PDB entry 8UB4 | electron microscopy, 2.90 A resolution | chains B and G of the 10 polymer chains in the assembly

# Chain B
Name: Cell division control protein 48
Organism: Saccharomyces cerevisiae
Notes: EC 3.6.4.6
UniProtKB: P25694 (CDC48_YEAST); residues 1-835 here = UniProt positions 1-835
Sequence (835 residues; numbered 1 to 835; the number before each row is that of its first residue):
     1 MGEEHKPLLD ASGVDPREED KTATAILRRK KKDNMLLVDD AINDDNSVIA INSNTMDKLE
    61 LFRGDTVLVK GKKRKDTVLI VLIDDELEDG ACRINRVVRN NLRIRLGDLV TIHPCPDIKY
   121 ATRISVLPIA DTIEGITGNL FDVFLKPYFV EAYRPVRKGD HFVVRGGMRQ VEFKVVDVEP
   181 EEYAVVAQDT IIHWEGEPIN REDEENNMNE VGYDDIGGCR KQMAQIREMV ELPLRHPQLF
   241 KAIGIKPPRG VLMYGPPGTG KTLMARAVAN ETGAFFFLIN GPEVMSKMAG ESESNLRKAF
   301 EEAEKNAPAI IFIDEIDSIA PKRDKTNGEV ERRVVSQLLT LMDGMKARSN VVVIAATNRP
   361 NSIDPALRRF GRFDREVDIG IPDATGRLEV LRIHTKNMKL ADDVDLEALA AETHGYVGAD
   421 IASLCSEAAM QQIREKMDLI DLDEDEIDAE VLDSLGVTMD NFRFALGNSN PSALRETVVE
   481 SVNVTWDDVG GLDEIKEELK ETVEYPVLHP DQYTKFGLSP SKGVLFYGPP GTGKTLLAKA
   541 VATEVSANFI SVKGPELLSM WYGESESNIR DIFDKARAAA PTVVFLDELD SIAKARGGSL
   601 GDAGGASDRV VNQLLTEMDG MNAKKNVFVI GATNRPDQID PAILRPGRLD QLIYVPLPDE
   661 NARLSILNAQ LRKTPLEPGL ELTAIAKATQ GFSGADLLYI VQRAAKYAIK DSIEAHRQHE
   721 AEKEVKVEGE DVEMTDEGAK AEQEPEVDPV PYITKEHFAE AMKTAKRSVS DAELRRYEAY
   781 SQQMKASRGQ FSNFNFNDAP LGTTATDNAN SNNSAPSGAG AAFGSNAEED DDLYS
Unresolved in the structure: 1-210, 723-747, 797-835
Bound ions: Mg2+ site 1: Thr262 (together with 08T); Mg2+ site 2: Thr535 (together with 08T)
Small-molecule neighbours:
  - 08T ([[[(2R,3S,4R,5R)-5-(6-aminopurin-9-yl)-3,4-bis(oxidanyl)oxolan-2-yl]methoxy-oxidanyl-phosphoryl]oxy-oxidanyl-phosphoryl]oxy-tris(fluoranyl)beryllium), molecule 1: Asp215, Ile216, Gly217, Pro256, Pro257, Gly258, Thr259, Gly260, Lys261, Thr262, Leu263, Arg266, Glu315, Asn358, Val390, His394, Gly418, Ala419, Ala422
  - 08T, molecule 2: Arg369, Phe370, Arg372
  - 08T, molecule 3: Asp619, Arg645, Arg648
  - 08T: Asp488, Val489, Gly490, Leu492, Pro529, Pro530, Gly531, Thr532, Gly533, Lys534, Thr535, Leu536, Lys539, Glu588, Asn634, Ile666, Gln670, Gly694, Ala695, Leu698
Curated features (UniProtKB/Swiss-Prot):
  - binding site (ATP): Pro257 to Leu263, Asn358, His394, Gly531 to Leu536
  - modified residue: Ser472 (Phosphoserine), Ser519 (Phosphoserine), Thr735 (Phosphothreonine), Ser770 (Phosphoserine)
  - cross-link (Glycyl lysine isopeptide (Lys-Gly)): Lys305 (interchain with G-Cter in ubiquitin), Lys322 (interchain with G-Cter in ubiquitin), Lys346 (interchain with G-Cter in ubiquitin), Lys522 (interchain with G-Cter in ubiquitin), Lys539 (interchain with G-Cter in ubiquitin), Lys594 (interchain with G-Cter in ubiquitin), Lys673 (interchain with G-Cter in ubiquitin)
What the authors report for this chain:
  - binding site for Substrate (chain G): Lys287 to Ala289, Met560 to Tyr562
  - self-association interface (contacts with another copy of this molecule); pairs are residue here / residue on that copy: Ile709-Tyr505 (hydrophobic contact)
  - catalytic residues: Glu315, Arg369, Arg372, Glu588, Arg645, Arg648 (citing earlier work)
  - binding site for 08T: Arg369, Arg372, Arg645, Arg648

# Chain G
Name: Substrate
Organism: Saccharomyces cerevisiae
Sequence (22 residues; numbered 1 to 22; the number before each row is that of its first residue):
     1 AAAAAAAAAA AAAVAVAVAV AA

# Chain B / chain G interface
Pairs across the interface (15; chain B residue first):
  Lys287(B) - Ala4(G)  hydrogen bond (backbone-backbone)
  Met288(B) - Ala2(G)
  Ala289(B) - Ala2(G)
  Met560(B) - Ala15(G)
  Met560(B) - Val16(G)  hydrogen bond (backbone-backbone)
  Trp561(B) - Ala13(G)  hydrophobic
  Trp561(B) - Val14(G)
  Trp561(B) - Ala15(G)  hydrophobic
  Trp561(B) - Val16(G)
  Tyr562(B) - Val14(G)  hydrogen bond (backbone-backbone)
  Tyr562(B) - Val16(G)  hydrophobic
  Leu600(B) - Ala21(G)  hydrophobic
  Ala603(B) - Val16(G)
  Ala603(B) - Ala17(G)
  Ala603(B) - Val18(G)  hydrophobic
Interface residues without a listed pair, chain B (11 interface residues in all): Val330, Gly601, Asp602
Interface residues without a listed pair, chain G (12 interface residues in all): Ala1, Ala3, Ala19

# Overview
11 residues of chain B and 12 residues of chain G are in contact, with 3 hydrogen bonds. Backbone hydrogen
bonds pair Lys287(B)-Ala4(G), Met560(B)-Val16(G) and Tyr562(B)-Val14(G). The paper reports catalytic residues
Glu315(B), Arg369(B) and Arg372(B) among others; a binding site for 08T at Arg369(B), Arg372(B) and Arg645(B)
among others.
Chain B is Cell division control protein 48 and chain G is Substrate, both from Saccharomyces cerevisiae; the
structure, Cdc48-Shp1 unfolding native substrate, consensus structure, was determined by electron microscopy
(same publication as 8U7T, 8U8I, 8U9C, 8U9P, 8U9Q, 8U9Z and 3 further entries).
